Entry 2Y7H (electron microscopy, 18.00 A resolution (very low resolution: no residue pairs are listed; an interface is given only as per-side residue counts)); this record covers chains B and C of the 5 polymer chains in the assembly.

[Chain B (and C)]
Protein: Type I restriction enzyme ecoki M protein
From: Escherichia coli
Notes: EC 3.1.21.3, 2.1.1.72; chain C of this document is another copy of the same molecule, construct and numbering; everything in this record applies to it too
UniProt: P08957 (T1MK_ECOLI); numbering as in UniProt (aligned over 1-529)
Sequence (529 residues; each row starts with the number of its first residue):
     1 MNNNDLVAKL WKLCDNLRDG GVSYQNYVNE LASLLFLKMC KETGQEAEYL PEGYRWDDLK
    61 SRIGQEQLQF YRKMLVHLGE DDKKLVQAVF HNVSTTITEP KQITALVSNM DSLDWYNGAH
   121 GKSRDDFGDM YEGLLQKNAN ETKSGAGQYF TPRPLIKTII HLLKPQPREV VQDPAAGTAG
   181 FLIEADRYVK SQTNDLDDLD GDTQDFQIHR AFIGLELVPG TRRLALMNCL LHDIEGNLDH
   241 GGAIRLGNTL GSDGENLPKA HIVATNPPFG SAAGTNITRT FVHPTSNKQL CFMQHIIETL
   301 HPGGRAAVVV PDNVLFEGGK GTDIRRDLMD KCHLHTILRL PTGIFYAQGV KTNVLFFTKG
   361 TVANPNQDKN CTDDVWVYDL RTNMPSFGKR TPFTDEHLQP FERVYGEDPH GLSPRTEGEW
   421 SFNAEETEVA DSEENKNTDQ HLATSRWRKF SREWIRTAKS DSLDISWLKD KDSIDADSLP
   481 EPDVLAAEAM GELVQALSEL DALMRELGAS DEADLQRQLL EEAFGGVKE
Small-molecule neighbours: S-adenosylmethionine (SAM): Gln-148, Tyr-149, Phe-150, Thr-151, Ile-156, Pro-174, Ala-175, Ala-176, Gly-177, Thr-178, Gly-180, Phe-181, Leu-215, Glu-216, Leu-217, Val-218, Thr-221, Gly-247, Asn-248, Thr-249, Leu-250, Asn-266, Pro-267, Pro-268, Ala-272, Thr-275, Phe-292
UniProt features mapped onto this chain:
  - binding site (S-adenosyl-L-methionine): Gln-148 to Arg-153, Thr-178 to Gly-180, Glu-216
Reported in the primary citation:
  - self-association interface (contacts with another copy of this molecule): Gly-64 to Leu-78, His-91 to Thr-98
  - binding site for S-adenosylmethionine: Gly-177
  - mutagenesis - G177D: decreased binding to S-adenosylmethionine (citing earlier work)
  - binding site for the 20-nt DNA strand: Asn-266, Phe-269, Phe-345

[Interface between chain B and chain C]
At this resolution (18 A) residue pairs are not listed: 13 residues of chain B and 13 of chain C lie at the interface.

[Summary]
Chain B and chain C each contribute 13 residues to their interface. Bound to chain B: S-adenosylmethionine.
Curated annotation (UniProt) lists 10 S-adenosyl-L-methionine-binding residues on chain B. From the paper: a
binding site for the 20-nt DNA strand at Asn-266(B), Phe-269(B) and Phe-345(B); G177D of chain B reduces
binding to S-adenosylmethionine.
Chain B and chain C are both Type I restriction enzyme ecoki M protein (Escherichia coli); the structure,
Atomic model of the DNA-bound methylase complex from the Type I restriction-modification enzyme EcoKI (M2S1).
Based ..., was determined by electron microscopy, deposited together with 2Y7C.
